Entry 6SU1 (X-ray diffraction, 3.00 A resolution); this record covers chains C and D of the 4 polymer chains in the assembly.

Chain C (and D):
Name: Pyruvate kinase
Source organism: Trypanosoma congolense IL3000
Notes: EC 2.7.1.40; chain D of this document is another copy of the same molecule, construct and numbering; everything in this record applies to it too
UniProtKB: G0UYF4 (G0UYF4_TRYCI); residue numbers follow UniProt; this construct covers 1-499
Chain sequence (514 residues; numbered 1 to 514; the number before each row is that of its first residue):
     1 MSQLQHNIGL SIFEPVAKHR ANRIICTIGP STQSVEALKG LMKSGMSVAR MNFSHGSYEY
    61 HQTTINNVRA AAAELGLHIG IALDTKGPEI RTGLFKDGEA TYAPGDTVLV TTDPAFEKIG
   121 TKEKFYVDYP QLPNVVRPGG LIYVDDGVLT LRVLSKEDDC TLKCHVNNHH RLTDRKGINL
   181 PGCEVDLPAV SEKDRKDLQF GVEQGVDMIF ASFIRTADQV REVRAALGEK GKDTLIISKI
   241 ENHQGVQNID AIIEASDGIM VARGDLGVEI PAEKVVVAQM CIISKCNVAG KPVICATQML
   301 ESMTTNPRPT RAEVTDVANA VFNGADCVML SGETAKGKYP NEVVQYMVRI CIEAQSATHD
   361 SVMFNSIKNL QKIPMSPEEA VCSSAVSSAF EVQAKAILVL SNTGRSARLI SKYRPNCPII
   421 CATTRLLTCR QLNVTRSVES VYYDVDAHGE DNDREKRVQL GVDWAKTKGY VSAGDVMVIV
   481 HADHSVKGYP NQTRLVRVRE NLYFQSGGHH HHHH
Unresolved in the structure: 1, 501-514 (chain D: 1, 500-514)
Differences from the reference sequence: expression tag (500-514)

Chain C / chain D interface:
Pairs across the interface (109):
  S2(C) - S366(D)
  L4(C) - S284(D)
  L4(C) - V288(D)  hydrophobic
  L4(C) - S366(D)
  L4(C) - I367(D)
  L4(C) - L370(D)  hydrophobic
  Q5(C) - L370(D)
  N7(C) - C281(D)
  N7(C) - S284(D)  hydrogen bond
  I8(C) - S284(D)
  I8(C) - K285(D)  hydrogen bond (backbone-side chain)
  I8(C) - V288(D)  hydrophobic
  I8(C) - L370(D)  hydrophobic
  L10(C) - V277(D)  hydrophobic
  I12(C) - V246(D)  hydrophobic
  I12(C) - K274(D)  hydrogen bond (backbone-side chain)
  I12(C) - V277(D)
  I12(C) - A278(D)  hydrophobic
  I12(C) - C281(D)  hydrophobic
  F13(C) - H243(D)
  F13(C) - I270(D)  hydrophobic
  E14(C) - K274(D)
  D146(C) - R308(D)  salt bridge
  D146(C) - R311(D)  salt bridge
  G147(C) - R308(D)
  H243(C) - F13(D)
  V246(C) - I12(D)  hydrophobic
  V246(C) - F13(D)  hydrophobic
  R263(C) - R311(D)  hydrogen bond (backbone-side chain)
  R263(C) - T315(D)
  G264(C) - R311(D)  hydrogen bond (backbone-side chain)
  G267(C) - R308(D)  hydrogen bond (backbone-side chain)
  G267(C) - R311(D)
  V268(C) - R311(D)
  A272(C) - V314(D)
  E273(C) - V314(D)
  E273(C) - R349(D)  salt bridge
  E273(C) - I350(D)
  E273(C) - E353(D)
  K274(C) - I12(D)  hydrogen bond (side chain-backbone)
  K274(C) - E14(D)
  K274(C) - E353(D)  salt bridge
  V276(C) - V314(D)  hydrophobic
  V276(C) - T315(D)
  V276(C) - A318(D)  hydrophobic
  V277(C) - L10(D)
  V277(C) - I12(D)  hydrophobic
  V277(C) - E353(D)
  V277(C) - A357(D)  hydrophobic
  A278(C) - I12(D)  hydrophobic
  Q279(C) - T315(D)
  M280(C) - N7(D)
  M280(C) - L10(D)  hydrophobic
  M280(C) - F322(D)  hydrophobic
  C281(C) - N7(D)
  C281(C) - I8(D)
  C281(C) - L10(D)
  C281(C) - I12(D)  hydrophobic
  S284(C) - L4(D)
  S284(C) - N7(D)  hydrogen bond
  S284(C) - I8(D)
  K285(C) - I8(D)  hydrogen bond (side chain-backbone)
  V288(C) - L4(D)  hydrophobic
  T297(C) - R311(D)
  Q298(C) - T310(D)
  Q298(C) - R311(D)  hydrogen bond
  Q298(C) - A312(D)
  P307(C) - V148(D)  hydrophobic
  R308(C) - D146(D)  salt bridge
  R308(C) - V148(D)
  R308(C) - Q298(D)
  T310(C) - Q298(D)
  R311(C) - D146(D)  salt bridge
  R311(C) - R263(D)  hydrogen bond (side chain-backbone)
  R311(C) - G264(D)  hydrogen bond (side chain-backbone)
  R311(C) - G267(D)
  R311(C) - T297(D)
  R311(C) - Q298(D)
  A312(C) - Q298(D)
  A312(C) - A312(D)
  A312(C) - E313(D)
  A312(C) - D316(D)
  E313(C) - A312(D)
  V314(C) - A272(D)
  V314(C) - E273(D)
  V314(C) - V276(D)  hydrophobic
  T315(C) - R263(D)
  T315(C) - V276(D)
  T315(C) - Q279(D)
  T315(C) - D316(D)  hydrogen bond
  D316(C) - A312(D)
  D316(C) - T315(D)  hydrogen bond
  A318(C) - V276(D)  hydrophobic
  N319(C) - M280(D)
  N319(C) - N319(D)
  F322(C) - M280(D)  hydrophobic
  Y346(C) - A272(D)  hydrophobic
  R349(C) - E273(D)  salt bridge
  I350(C) - E273(D)
  E353(C) - E273(D)
  E353(C) - K274(D)  salt bridge
  E353(C) - V277(D)
  A357(C) - V277(D)  hydrophobic
  S366(C) - S2(D)
  S366(C) - L4(D)
  I367(C) - L4(D)
  L370(C) - L4(D)  hydrophobic
  L370(C) - Q5(D)
  L370(C) - I8(D)  hydrophobic
Also at the interface, not in a pair above, chain C (56 interface residues in all): V16, V148, I270, N287, M299
Also at the interface, not in a pair above, chain D (55 interface residues in all): V16, V268, N287, M299, P307, Y346

Summary:
56 residues of chain C face 55 of chain D across their interface; the contacts include 14 hydrogen bonds and 8
salt bridges. Among the polar pairs are D146(C)-R308(D), D146(C)-R311(D) and E273(C)-R349(D).
Chain C and chain D are both Pyruvate kinase (Trypanosoma congolense IL3000); the structure, Trypanosoma
congolense pyruvate kinase in complex with citrate and glycerol, was determined by X-ray diffraction (same
publication as 6SU2).
